Entry 3B2E (X-ray diffraction, 3.00 A resolution); this record covers chains E and B of the 4 polymer chains in the assembly.

Chain E:
Protein: Golgi to ER traffic protein 1
Source organism: Saccharomyces cerevisiae
Notes: fragment: Get1 cytosolic domain
Reference sequence: P53192 (GET1_YEAST); residues 21-104 here = UniProt positions 21-104
Amino-acid sequence (84 residues; row label = number of the first residue in the row):
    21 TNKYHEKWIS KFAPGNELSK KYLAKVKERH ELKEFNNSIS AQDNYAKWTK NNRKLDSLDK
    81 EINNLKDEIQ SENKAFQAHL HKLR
Unresolved in the structure: 21-33, 101-104

Chain B:
Protein: ATPase GET3
Source organism: Saccharomyces cerevisiae
Notes: EC 3.6.3.16
Amino-acid sequence (362 residues; each row starts with the number of its first residue):
     1 MDLTVEPNLH SLITSTTHKW IFVGGKGGVG KTTSSCSIAI QMALSQPNKQ FLLISTDPAH
    61 NLSDAFGEKF GKDARKVTGM NNLSCMEIDP SAALKDMNDM AVSRANNNGS DGQGDDLGSL
   121 LQGGALADLT GSIPGIDEAL SFMEVMKHIK RQEQDEGETF DTVIFDTAPT GHTLRFLQLP
   181 NTLSKLLEKF GEITNKLGPM LNSFMGAGNV DISGKLNELK ANVETIRQQF TDPDLTTFVC
   241 VCISEFLSLY ETERLIQELI SYDMDVNSII VNQLLFAEND QEHNCKRCQA RWKMQKKYLD
   301 QIDELYEDFH VVKMPLCAGE IRGLNNLTKF SQFLNKEYNP ITDGKVIYEL EDKELEHHHH
   361 HH
Unresolved in the structure: 1-3, 101-123, 352-362

Interface between chain E and chain B:
Residue-residue contacts - 9 pairs, chain E then chain B:
  His50(E) - Thr130(B)  hydrogen bond
  His50(E) - Gly131(B)
  His50(E) - Asp137(B)  salt bridge
  Glu54(E) - Ser91(B)  hydrogen bond (backbone-side chain)
  Glu54(E) - Leu94(B)
  Glu54(E) - Asp137(B)
  Ser60(E) - Ala59(B)
  Ala61(E) - Thr170(B)
  Trp68(E) - Thr170(B)
Interface residues without a listed pair, chain E (7 interface residues in all): Asn57, Ser58
Interface residues without a listed pair, chain B (9 interface residues in all): Asp57, Pro58

In short:
Chain E and chain B form an interface of 7 and 9 residues respectively; the contacts include 2 hydrogen bonds
and 1 salt bridge. Among the polar pairs are His50(E)-Asp137(B), His50(E)-Thr130(B) and Glu54(E)-Ser91(B).
Chain E is Golgi to ER traffic protein 1 and chain B is ATPase GET3, both from Saccharomyces cerevisiae; the
structure, Crystal structure of S. cerevisiae Get3 in the open conformation in complex with Get1 cytosolic
domain, was determined by X-ray diffraction, deposited together with 3VLC.
